Entry 8W9D (electron microscopy, 3.90 A resolution); this record covers chains e and j of the 18 polymer chains in the assembly.

# Chain e
Protein: Histone H3.1
From: Homo sapiens
Reference sequence: P68431 (H31_HUMAN); residues 0-135 here correspond to UniProt positions 1-136 (UniProt number = residue number + 1)
Sequence (136 residues; row label = number of the first residue in the row; numbering starts at 0):
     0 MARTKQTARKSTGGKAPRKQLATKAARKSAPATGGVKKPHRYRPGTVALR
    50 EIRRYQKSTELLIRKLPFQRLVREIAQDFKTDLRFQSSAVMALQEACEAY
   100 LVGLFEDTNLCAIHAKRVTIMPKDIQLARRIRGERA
Unresolved in the structure: 0, 6-36
Swiss-Prot annotation at these positions:
  - modified residue: Arg2 (Asymmetric dimethylarginine), Thr3 (Phosphothreonine), Lys4 (Allysine), Gln5 (5-glutamyl dopamine), Thr6 (Phosphothreonine), Arg8 (Citrulline), Lys9 (N6,N6,N6-trimethyllysine), Ser10 (ADP-ribosylserine), Thr11 (Phosphothreonine), Lys14 (N6-(2-hydroxyisobutyryl)lysine), Arg17 (Asymmetric dimethylarginine), Lys18 (N6-(2-hydroxyisobutyryl)lysine), Lys23 (N6-(2-hydroxyisobutyryl)lysine), Arg26 (Citrulline), Lys27 (N6,N6,N6-trimethyllysine), Ser28 (ADP-ribosylserine), Lys36 (N6,N6,N6-trimethyllysine), Lys37 (N6-methyllysine), Tyr41 (Phosphotyrosine), Lys56 (N6,N6,N6-trimethyllysine) and 8 more in UniProt
  - lipidation: Lys18 (N6-decanoyllysine)

# Chain j
Molecule: 3-DNA
From: Homo sapiens
Sequence (147 nucleotides; numbered -73 to 73; the number before each row is that of its first residue; numbers below 1 keep their minus sign (DA-73 is residue -73)):
   -73 ATCAATATCCACCTGCAGATACTACCAAAAGTGTATTTGGAAACTGCTCC
   -23 ATCAAAAGGCATGTTCAGCTGGATTCCAGCTGAACATGCCTTTTGATGGA
    27 GCAGTTTCCAAATACACTTTTGGTAGTATCTGCAGGTGGATATTGAT

# How chain e and chain j interact
Residue-residue contacts (16; chain e residue first):
  Arg40(e) with DG71(j), sugar contact
  Tyr41(e) with DT70(j), phosphate contact; DG71(j), phosphate contact
  Arg42(e) with DC-5(j), salt bridge to the phosphate; DG71(j), hydrogen bond to the phosphate
  Thr45(e) with DG71(j), hydrogen bond to the phosphate
  Arg72(e) with DA-23(j), salt bridge to the phosphate
  Arg83(e) with DC-24(j), sugar contact; DA-23(j), phosphate contact
  Phe84(e) with DC-24(j), phosphate contact; DA-23(j), hydrogen bond to the phosphate
  Gln85(e) with DC-24(j), phosphate contact
  Ser86(e) with DC-24(j), phosphate contact
  Arg116(e) with DG-3(j), phosphate contact
  Val117(e) with DG-3(j), hydrogen bond to the phosphate
  Thr118(e) with DG-3(j), hydrogen bond to the phosphate
Other interface residues (no listed pair), chain e (18 interface residues in all): His39, Pro43, Arg63, Leu82, Lys115, Met120
Other interface residues (no listed pair), chain j (11 interface residues in all): DA-13, DG-6, DT-4, DG-2, DA72

# In short
The interface between chain e and chain j involves 18 residues on one side and 11 on the other, with 5
hydrogen bonds and 2 salt bridges. Polar contacts include Arg42(e)-DG71(j), Thr45(e)-DG71(j) and
Phe84(e)-DA-23(j).
Here chain e is Histone H3.1 and chain j is 3-DNA, both from Homo sapiens. Entry 8W9D (Cryo-EM structure of
the Rpd3S-nucleosome complex from budding yeast in State 1) was determined by electron microscopy (same
publication as 8W9C, 8W9E and 8W9F).
